PDB entry 4Q5S | X-ray diffraction, 3.00 A resolution | chains D and G of the 9 polymer chains in the assembly

[Chain D]
Name: DNA-directed RNA polymerase subunit beta'
Organism: Thermus thermophilus
Notes: EC 2.7.7.6
Reference sequence: Q8RQE8 (RPOC_THET8); numbering as in UniProt (aligned over 1-1524)
Sequence (1524 residues; row label = number of the first residue in the row):
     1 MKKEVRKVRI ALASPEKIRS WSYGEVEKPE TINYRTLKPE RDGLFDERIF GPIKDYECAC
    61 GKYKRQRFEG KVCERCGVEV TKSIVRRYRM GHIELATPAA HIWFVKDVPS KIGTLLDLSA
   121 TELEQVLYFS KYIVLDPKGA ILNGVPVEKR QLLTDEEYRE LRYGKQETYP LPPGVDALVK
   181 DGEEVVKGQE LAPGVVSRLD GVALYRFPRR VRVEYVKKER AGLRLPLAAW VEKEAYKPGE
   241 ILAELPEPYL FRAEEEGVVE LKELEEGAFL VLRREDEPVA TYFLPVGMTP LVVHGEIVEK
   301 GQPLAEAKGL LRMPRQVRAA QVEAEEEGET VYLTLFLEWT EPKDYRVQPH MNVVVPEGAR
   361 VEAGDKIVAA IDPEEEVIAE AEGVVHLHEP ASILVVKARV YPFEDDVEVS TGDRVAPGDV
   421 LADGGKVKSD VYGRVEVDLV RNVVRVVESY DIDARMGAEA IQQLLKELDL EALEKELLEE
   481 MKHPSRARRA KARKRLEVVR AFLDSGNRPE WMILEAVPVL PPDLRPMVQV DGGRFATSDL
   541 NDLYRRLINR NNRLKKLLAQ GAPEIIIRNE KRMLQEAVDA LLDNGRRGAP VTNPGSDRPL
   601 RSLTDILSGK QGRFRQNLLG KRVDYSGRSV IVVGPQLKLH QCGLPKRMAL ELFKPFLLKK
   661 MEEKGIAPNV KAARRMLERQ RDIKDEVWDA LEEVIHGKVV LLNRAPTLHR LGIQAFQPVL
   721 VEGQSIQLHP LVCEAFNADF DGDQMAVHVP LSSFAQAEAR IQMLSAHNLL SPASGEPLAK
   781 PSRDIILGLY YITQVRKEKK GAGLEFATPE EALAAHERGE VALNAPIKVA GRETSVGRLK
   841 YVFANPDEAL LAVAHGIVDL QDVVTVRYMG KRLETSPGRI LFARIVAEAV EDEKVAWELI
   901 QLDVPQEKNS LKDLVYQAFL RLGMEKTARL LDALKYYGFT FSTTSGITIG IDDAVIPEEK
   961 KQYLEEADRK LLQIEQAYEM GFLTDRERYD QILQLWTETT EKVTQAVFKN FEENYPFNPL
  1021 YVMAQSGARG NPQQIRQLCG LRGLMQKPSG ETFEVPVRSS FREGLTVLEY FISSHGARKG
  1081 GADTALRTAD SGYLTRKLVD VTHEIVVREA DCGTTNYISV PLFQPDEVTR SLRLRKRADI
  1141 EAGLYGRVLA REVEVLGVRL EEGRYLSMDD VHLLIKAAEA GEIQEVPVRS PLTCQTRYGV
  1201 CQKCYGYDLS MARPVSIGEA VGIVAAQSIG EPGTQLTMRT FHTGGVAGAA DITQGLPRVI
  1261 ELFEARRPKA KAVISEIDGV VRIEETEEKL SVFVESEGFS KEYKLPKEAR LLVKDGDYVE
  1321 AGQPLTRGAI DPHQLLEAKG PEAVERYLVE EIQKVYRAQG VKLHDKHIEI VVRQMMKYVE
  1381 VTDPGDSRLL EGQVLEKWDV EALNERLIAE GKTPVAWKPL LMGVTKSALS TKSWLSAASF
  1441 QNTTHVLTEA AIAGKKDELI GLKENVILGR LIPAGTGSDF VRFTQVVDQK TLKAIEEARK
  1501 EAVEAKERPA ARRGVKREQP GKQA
Unresolved in the structure: 1-3, 1239-1253, 1503-1524
Ion coordination: Zn2+ site 1: Cys58, Cys60, Cys73, Cys76; Mg2+: Asp739, Asp741, Asp743 (shared with 2 residues of chain I); Zn2+ site 2: Cys1112, Cys1194, Cys1201, Cys1204
Reported in the primary citation:
  - conformationally variable residues (order/disorder transition): Arg1239 to Thr1253
  - specificity-determining residues: Arg704 (proposed by the authors, not directly observed)

[Chain G]
Molecule: 22-nt DNA strand
Sequence (22 nucleotides; row label = number of the first residue in the row):
     1 CCTGCATCCG TGAGTGCAGC CA
Unresolved in the structure: 1-2, 17-22
Residues lining bound ligands: ATP (adenosine-5'-triphosphate): DG14, DT15, DG16

[How chain D and chain G interact]
Contacting residue pairs (23; chain D residue first):
  Arg586(D) with DA6(G), salt bridge to the phosphate; DT7(G), salt bridge to the phosphate
  Lys610(D) with DG10(G), salt bridge to the phosphate; DT11(G), salt bridge to the phosphate
  Arg615(D) with DC9(G), salt bridge to the phosphate; DT11(G), salt bridge to the phosphate
  Arg622(D) with DA13(G), salt bridge to the phosphate
  Arg628(D) with DG12(G), sugar contact; DA13(G), sugar contact
  Ala705(D) with DT11(G), base contact; DG12(G), sugar contact
  Pro706(D) with DG10(G), base contact; DT11(G), base contact
  Thr1088(D) with DG10(G), base contact
  Ala1089(D) with DC9(G), phosphate contact; DG10(G), base contact
  Gly1092(D) with DG10(G), sugar contact
  Tyr1093(D) with DC8(G), sugar contact; DC9(G), sugar contact; DG10(G), sugar contact
  Gln1441(D) with DC8(G), phosphate contact
  Asn1442(D) with DT7(G), phosphate contact; DC8(G), hydrogen bond to the phosphate
Interface residues without a listed pair, chain D (16 interface residues in all): Met1238, Thr1443, Thr1444

[In short]
16 residues of chain D face 8 of chain G across their interface, with 1 hydrogen bond and 7 salt bridges.
Polar pairs include Asn1442(D)-DC8(G), Arg586(D)-DA6(G) and Arg586(D)-DT7(G). Bound to chain G: ATP. The Zn2+
site 1 is built by Cys58(D), Cys60(D), Cys73(D) and Cys76(D). The paper reports the specificity determinant
Arg704(D); conformational variability at Arg1239(D).
Here chain D is DNA-directed RNA polymerase subunit beta' (Thermus thermophilus) and chain G is a 22-nt DNA
strand. Entry 4Q5S (Thermus thermophilus RNA polymerase initially transcribing complex containing 6-mer RNA)
was determined by X-ray diffraction (same publication as 4Q4Z).
